Entry 5FGF (X-ray diffraction, 2.60 A resolution); this record covers chains H and Z of the 28 polymer chains in the assembly.

[Chain H]
Molecule: Proteasome subunit beta type-2
Organism: Saccharomyces cerevisiae (strain ATCC 204508 / S288c)
Notes: EC 3.4.25.1
UniProtKB: P25043 (PSB2_YEAST); residues 1-232 here correspond to UniProt positions 30-261 (UniProt number = residue number + 29)
Amino-acid sequence (232 residues; each row starts with the number of its first residue):
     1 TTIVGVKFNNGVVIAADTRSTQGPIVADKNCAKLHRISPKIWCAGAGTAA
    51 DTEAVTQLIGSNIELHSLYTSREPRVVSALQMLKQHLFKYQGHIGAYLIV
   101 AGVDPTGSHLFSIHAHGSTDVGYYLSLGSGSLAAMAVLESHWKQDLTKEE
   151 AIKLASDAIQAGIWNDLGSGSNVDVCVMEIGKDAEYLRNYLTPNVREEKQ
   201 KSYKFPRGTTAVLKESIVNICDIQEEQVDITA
Disordered / not traced: 223-232
Covalent attachments: CARFILZOMIB, bound form (3BV) linked to Thr-1
Ligand contacts:
  - CARFILZOMIB, bound form (3BV; N-{(2S)-2-[(morpholin-4-ylacetyl)amino]-4-phenylbutanoyl}-L-leucyl-N-[(2R,3S,4S)-1,3-dihydroxy-2,6-dimethylheptan-4-yl]-L-phenylalaninamide), molecule 1: Arg-19, Ser-20, Thr-21, Gln-22, Ala-27, Cys-31, Lys-33, Gly-45, Ala-46, Gly-47, Thr-48, Ala-49, Thr-52, Ser-129, Gly-168
  - CARFILZOMIB, bound form (3BV), molecule 2: His-114, His-116, Ser-118, Asp-120
Curated features (UniProtKB/Swiss-Prot):
  - active site: Thr-1 (Nucleophile)
From the paper describing this entry:
  - catalytic residues: Lys-33 (proposed by the authors, not directly observed)

[Chain Z]
Molecule: Proteasome subunit beta type-6
Organism: Saccharomyces cerevisiae (strain ATCC 204508 / S288c)
Notes: EC 3.4.25.1
UniProtKB: P23724 (PSB6_YEAST); residues 1-222 here correspond to UniProt positions 20-241 (UniProt number = residue number + 19)
Amino-acid sequence (222 residues; row label = number of the first residue in the row):
     1 QFNPYGDNGGTILGIAGEDFAVLAGDTRNITDYSINSRYEPKVFDCGDNI
    51 VMSANGFAADGDALVKRFKNSVKWYHFDHNDKKLSINSAARNIQHLLYGK
   101 RFFPYYVHTIIAGLDEDGKGAVYSFDPVGSYEREQCRAGGAAASLIMPFL
   151 DNQVNFKNQYEPGTNGKVKKPLKYLSVEEVIKLVRDSFTSATERHIQVGD
   201 GLEILIVTKDGVRKEFYELKRD
Ion coordination: Mg2+ site 1: Leu-97, Pro-127; Mg2+ site 2: Thr-192, His-195, Val-198

[How chain H and chain Z interact]
Pairs across the interface (57):
  Arg-19(H) / Ile-196(Z)
  Arg-19(H) / Asp-222(Z)  salt bridge
  Pro-24(H) / Arg-194(Z)
  Pro-24(H) / His-195(Z)
  Pro-24(H) / Ile-196(Z)  hydrogen bond (backbone-backbone)
  Ile-25(H) / Arg-194(Z)
  Ile-25(H) / His-195(Z)
  Val-26(H) / Glu-193(Z)
  Val-26(H) / Arg-194(Z)  hydrogen bond (backbone-side chain)
  Val-26(H) / Ile-196(Z)  hydrophobic
  Ala-27(H) / Arg-194(Z)  hydrogen bond (backbone-side chain)
  Lys-29(H) / Glu-193(Z)  salt bridge
  Lys-29(H) / Arg-194(Z)
  Ile-163(H) / Asp-222(Z)
  Trp-164(H) / Ile-35(Z)
  Trp-164(H) / Arg-38(Z)  hydrogen bond (backbone-side chain)
  Trp-164(H) / Arg-221(Z)
  Trp-164(H) / Asp-222(Z)
  Asn-165(H) / Tyr-33(Z)
  Asn-165(H) / Arg-38(Z)
  Asp-166(H) / Tyr-33(Z)
  Asp-166(H) / Asp-222(Z)
  Leu-167(H) / Arg-28(Z)
  Leu-167(H) / Ile-30(Z)  hydrophobic
  Leu-167(H) / Asp-32(Z)
  Leu-167(H) / Tyr-33(Z)  hydrogen bond (backbone-backbone)
  Leu-167(H) / Ile-35(Z)  hydrophobic
  Leu-167(H) / Ile-196(Z)
  Gly-168(H) / Tyr-33(Z)
  Ser-169(H) / Asp-222(Z)
  Gly-170(H) / Asp-222(Z)
  Ser-171(H) / Asp-222(Z)  hydrogen bond (backbone-side chain)
  Asn-194(H) / Lys-220(Z)  hydrogen bond (backbone-side chain)
  Asn-194(H) / Asp-222(Z)
  Arg-196(H) / Thr-189(Z)  hydrogen bond
  Arg-196(H) / Ser-190(Z)  hydrogen bond
  Arg-196(H) / Glu-193(Z)
  Glu-197(H) / Arg-185(Z)  salt bridge
  Lys-199(H) / Asp-186(Z)
  Gln-200(H) / Lys-182(Z)
  Gln-200(H) / Arg-185(Z)  hydrogen bond
  Gln-200(H) / Asp-186(Z)  hydrogen bond (backbone-side chain)
  Lys-201(H) / Glu-179(Z)
  Lys-201(H) / Asp-186(Z)
  Tyr-203(H) / Phe-149(Z)
  Tyr-203(H) / Gln-153(Z)
  Tyr-203(H) / Leu-183(Z)
  Tyr-203(H) / Asp-186(Z)  hydrogen bond
  Phe-205(H) / Asn-152(Z)
  Phe-205(H) / Gln-153(Z)
  Phe-205(H) / Gln-159(Z)
  Arg-207(H) / Pro-162(Z)
  Gly-208(H) / Pro-162(Z)
  Thr-209(H) / Gln-159(Z)
  Thr-209(H) / Tyr-160(Z)  hydrogen bond (backbone-backbone)
  Ala-211(H) / Tyr-160(Z)  hydrophobic
  Ala-211(H) / Gly-166(Z)
Other interface residues (no listed pair), chain H (32 interface residues in all): Thr-21, Gly-23, Asp-28, Ser-129, Pro-206
Other interface residues (no listed pair), chain Z (33 interface residues in all): Ser-34, Leu-145, Asn-158, Glu-161, Gly-163, Glu-218

[In short]
32 residues of chain H face 33 of chain Z across their interface, with 13 hydrogen bonds and 3 salt bridges.
Polar pairs include Arg-19(H)/Asp-222(Z), Lys-29(H)/Glu-193(Z) and Glu-197(H)/Arg-185(Z). Ligands of chain H:
CARFILZOMIB, bound form. CARFILZOMIB, bound form is covalently linked to Thr-1(H). From the paper: the
catalytic residue Lys-33(H).
Chain H is Proteasome subunit beta type-2 and chain Z is Proteasome subunit beta type-6, both from
Saccharomyces cerevisiae (strain ATCC 204508 / S288c); the structure, Yeast 20S proteasome
beta5-H(-2)A-T1A-K81R triple mutant in complex with Carfilzomib, was determined by X-ray diffraction (same
publication as 5CZ4, 5CZ5, 5CZ6, 5CZ7, 5CZ8, 5CZ9 and 16 further entries).
